PDB entry 2Y7N | X-ray diffraction, 2.00 A resolution | chain A

Chain A:
Name: Agglutinin-like ALS9 protein
Organism: Candida albicans
Notes: fragment: n-terminal domain, residues 18-328
UniProtKB: Q5A8T1 (Q5A8T1_CANAL); residues 1-311 here correspond to UniProt positions 18-328 (UniProt number = residue number + 17)
Amino-acid sequence (312 residues; row label = number of the first residue in the row; numbering starts at 0):
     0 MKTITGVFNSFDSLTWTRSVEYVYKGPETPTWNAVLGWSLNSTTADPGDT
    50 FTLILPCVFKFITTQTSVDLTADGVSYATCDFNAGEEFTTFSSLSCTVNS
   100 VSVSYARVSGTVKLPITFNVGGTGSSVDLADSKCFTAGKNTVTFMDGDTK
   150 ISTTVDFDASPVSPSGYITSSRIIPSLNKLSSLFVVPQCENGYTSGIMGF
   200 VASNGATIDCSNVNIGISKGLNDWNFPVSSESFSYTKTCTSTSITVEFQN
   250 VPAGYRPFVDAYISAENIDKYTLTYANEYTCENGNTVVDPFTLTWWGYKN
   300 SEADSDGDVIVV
Not modelled in the structure: 0
Construct notes: expression tag (0); conflict Thr51 (Asn68 in Q5A8T1), Val212 (Ile229 in Q5A8T1)
Disulfides: Cys56-Cys133, Cys79-Cys95, Cys188-Cys280, Cys209-Cys238

In short:
Chain A is Agglutinin-like ALS9 protein (Candida albicans); the structure, Structure of N-terminal domain of
Candida albicans als9-2 - Apo Form, was determined by X-ray diffraction (same publication as 2Y7L, 2Y7M, 2Y7O
and 2YLH).
